PDB entry 1S2Q | X-ray diffraction, 2.07 A resolution | chains A and B

== Chain A (and B) ==
Name: Amine oxidase [flavin-containing] B
Source organism: Homo sapiens
Notes: EC 1.4.3.4; chain B of this document is another copy of the same molecule, construct and numbering; everything in this record applies to it too
UniProt: P27338 (AOFB_HUMAN); residues 1-520 here correspond to UniProt positions 0-519 (UniProt number = residue number - 1)
Chain sequence (520 residues; row label = number of the first residue in the row):
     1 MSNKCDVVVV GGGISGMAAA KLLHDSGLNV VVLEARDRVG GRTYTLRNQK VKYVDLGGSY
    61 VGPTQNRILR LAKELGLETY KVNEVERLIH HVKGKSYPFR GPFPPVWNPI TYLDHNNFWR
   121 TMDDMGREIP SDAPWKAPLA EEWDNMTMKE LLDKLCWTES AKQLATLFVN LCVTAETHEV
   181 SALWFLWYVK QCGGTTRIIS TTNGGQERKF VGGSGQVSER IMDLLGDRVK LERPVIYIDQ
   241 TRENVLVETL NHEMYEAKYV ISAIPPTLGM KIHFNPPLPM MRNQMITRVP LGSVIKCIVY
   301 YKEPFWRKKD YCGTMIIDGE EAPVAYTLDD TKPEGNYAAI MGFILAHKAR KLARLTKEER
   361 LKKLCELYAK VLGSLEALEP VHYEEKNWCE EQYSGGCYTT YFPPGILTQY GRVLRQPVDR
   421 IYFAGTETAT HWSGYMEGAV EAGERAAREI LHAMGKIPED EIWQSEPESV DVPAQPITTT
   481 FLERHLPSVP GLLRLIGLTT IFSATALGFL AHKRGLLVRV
Unresolved in the structure: 1-2, 502-520 (chain B: 1-2, 497-520)
Covalently attached groups: flavin-adenine dinucleotide (FAD) linked to Cys-397
Small-molecule neighbours: FAD / rasagiline, bound form: Val-10, Gly-11, Gly-12, Gly-13, Ile-14, Ser-15, Gly-16, Leu-33, Glu-34, Ala-35, Arg-36, Gly-40, Gly-41, Arg-42, Thr-43, Leu-56, Gly-57, Gly-58, Ser-59, Tyr-60, Leu-171, Cys-172, Ile-198, Ile-199, Gln-206, Arg-233, Pro-234, Val-235, Ala-263, Ile-264, Pro-265, Leu-268, Ile-272, Val-294, Lys-296, Tyr-326, Phe-343, Trp-388, Tyr-393, Tyr-398, Gly-425, Thr-426, Gly-434, Tyr-435, Met-436, Glu-437, Ala-439

== Interface between chain A and chain B ==
Contacting residue pairs (82; chain A residue first):
  Asn-145(A) with His-178(B), hydrogen bond
  Glu-150(A) with Glu-150(B)
  His-178(A) with Asn-145(B), hydrogen bond; Pro-404(B); Gly-405(B)
  Glu-179(A) with Pro-404(B)
  Val-235(A) with His-273(B)
  Ile-236(A) with Ile-236(B), hydrophobic; His-273(B)
  Tyr-237(A) with Leu-250(B), hydrophobic
  Glu-248(A) with His-252(B), salt bridge
  Leu-250(A) with Tyr-237(B), hydrophobic
  His-252(A) with Glu-248(B), salt bridge; His-252(B)
  Thr-267(A) with Met-270(B)
  Leu-268(A) with Met-270(B), hydrophobic
  Met-270(A) with Thr-267(B); Leu-268(B), hydrophobic; Met-270(B), hydrophobic; Lys-271(B), hydrogen bond (backbone-side chain)
  Lys-271(A) with Met-270(B), hydrogen bond (side chain-backbone); Ile-272(B), hydrogen bond (side chain-backbone); His-273(B), hydrogen bond (backbone-side chain)
  Ile-272(A) with Lys-271(B), hydrogen bond (backbone-side chain)
  His-273(A) with Val-235(B); Ile-236(B); Lys-271(B), hydrogen bond (side chain-backbone); Gln-392(B); Tyr-393(B), hydrogen bond
  Phe-274(A) with Gln-392(B), hydrogen bond (backbone-side chain)
  Met-280(A) with Ala-353(B), hydrophobic; Asn-387(B); Cys-389(B), hydrophobic
  Asn-283(A) with Cys-389(B), hydrogen bond (side chain-backbone); Glu-390(B); Glu-391(B), hydrogen bond (side chain-backbone); Gln-392(B)
  Gln-284(A) with Leu-291(B); Gly-292(B), hydrogen bond (side chain-backbone); Ser-293(B), hydrogen bond; Cys-389(B); Gly-395(B), hydrogen bond (side chain-backbone); Gly-396(B)
  Thr-287(A) with Thr-267(B); Thr-287(B); Pro-290(B)
  Arg-288(A) with Pro-290(B); Leu-291(B), hydrogen bond (side chain-backbone); Ser-293(B); Tyr-401(B)
  Pro-290(A) with Thr-287(B); Arg-288(B)
  Leu-291(A) with Gln-284(B); Arg-288(B), hydrogen bond (backbone-side chain)
  Gly-292(A) with Gln-284(B), hydrogen bond (backbone-side chain)
  Ser-293(A) with Gln-284(B), hydrogen bond; Arg-288(B); Tyr-410(B)
  His-347(A) with Gln-409(B)
  Arg-350(A) with Gln-409(B), hydrogen bond; Tyr-410(B), hydrogen bond
  Ala-353(A) with Met-280(B), hydrophobic
  Asn-387(A) with Met-280(B)
  Cys-389(A) with Met-280(B), hydrophobic; Asn-283(B), hydrogen bond (backbone-side chain); Gln-284(B)
  Glu-390(A) with Asn-283(B)
  Glu-391(A) with Asn-283(B), hydrogen bond (backbone-side chain)
  Gln-392(A) with His-273(B); Phe-274(B), hydrogen bond (side chain-backbone); Asn-283(B)
  Tyr-393(A) with His-273(B), hydrogen bond
  Gly-395(A) with Gln-284(B), hydrogen bond (backbone-side chain)
  Gly-396(A) with Gln-284(B)
  Tyr-401(A) with Arg-288(B)
  Pro-404(A) with His-178(B); Glu-179(B)
  Gly-405(A) with His-178(B)
  Gln-409(A) with His-347(B); Arg-350(B), hydrogen bond
  Tyr-410(A) with Ser-293(B); Arg-350(B), hydrogen bond
Interface residues without a listed pair, chain A (48 interface residues in all): Thr-147, Lys-149, Pro-234, Pro-277, Met-281, Ile-406
Interface residues without a listed pair, chain B (48 interface residues in all): Thr-147, Lys-149, Pro-234, Pro-277, Met-281, Ile-406

== In short ==
Chain A and chain B each contribute 48 residues to their interface, with 28 hydrogen bonds and 2 salt bridges.
Polar contacts include Glu-248(A)/His-252(B), Asn-145(A)/His-178(B) and Met-270(A)/Lys-271(B). Chain A binds
FAD / rasagiline, bound form.
Chain A and chain B are both Amine oxidase [flavin-containing] B (Homo sapiens); the structure, Crystal
structure of MAOB in complex with N-propargyl-1(R)-aminoindan (Rasagiline), was determined by X-ray
diffraction together with 1S2Y, 1S3B and 1S3E from the same study.
